7MB4 - chains A and E of the 4 polymer chains in the assembly; structure by X-ray diffraction, 1.83 A resolution.

== Chain A ==
Molecule: 3C-like proteinase
Organism: Severe acute respiratory syndrome coronavirus 2
Notes: EC 3.4.22.69
UniProt: P0DTD1 (R1AB_SARS2); residues 1-306 here correspond to UniProt positions 3264-3569 (UniProt number = residue number + 3263)
Chain sequence (306 residues; each row starts with the number of its first residue):
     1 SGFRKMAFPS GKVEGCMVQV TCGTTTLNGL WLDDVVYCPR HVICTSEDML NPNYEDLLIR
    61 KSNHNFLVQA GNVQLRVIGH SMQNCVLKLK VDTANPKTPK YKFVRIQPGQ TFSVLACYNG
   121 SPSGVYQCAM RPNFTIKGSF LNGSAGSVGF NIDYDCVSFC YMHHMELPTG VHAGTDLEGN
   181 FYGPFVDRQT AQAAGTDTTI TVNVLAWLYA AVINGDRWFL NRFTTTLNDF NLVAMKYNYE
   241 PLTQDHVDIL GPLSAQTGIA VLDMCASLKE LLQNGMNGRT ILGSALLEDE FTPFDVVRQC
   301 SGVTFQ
Unresolved in the structure: 306
Differences from the reference sequence: engineered mutation Ala145 (Cys3408 in P0DTD1)
Curated features (UniProtKB/Swiss-Prot):
  - active site: His41 (For 3CL-PRO activity)
  - site: Gln306 (Cleavage)
  - cross-link (Glycyl lysine isopeptide (Lys-Gly)): Lys5 (interchain with G-Cter in ubiquitin), Lys90 (interchain with G-Cter in ubiquitin)

== Chain E ==
Molecule: Thr-ser-ala-val-leu-gln
Organism: Severe acute respiratory syndrome coronavirus 2
UniProt: P0DTD1 (R1AB_SARS2); residues -6 to -1 here correspond to UniProt positions 3258-3263 (UniProt number = residue number + 3264)
Chain sequence (6 residues; numbered -6 to -1; the number before each row is that of its first residue; numbers below 1 keep their minus sign (Thr-6 is residue -6)):
    -6 TSAVLQ
Curated features (UniProtKB/Swiss-Prot):
  - site: Gln-1 (Cleavage)

== How chain A and chain E interact ==
Pairs across the interface (33; chain A residue first):
  His41(A) - Leu-2(E)
  His41(A) - Gln-1(E)  hydrogen bond (side chain-backbone)
  Met49(A) - Leu-2(E)  hydrophobic
  Phe140(A) - Gln-1(E)  hydrogen bond (backbone-side chain)
  Leu141(A) - Gln-1(E)
  Asn142(A) - Leu-2(E)
  Asn142(A) - Gln-1(E)
  Gly143(A) - Gln-1(E)  hydrogen bond (backbone-backbone)
  Ser144(A) - Gln-1(E)  hydrogen bond (backbone-backbone)
  Ala145(A) - Gln-1(E)  hydrogen bond (backbone-backbone)
  His163(A) - Gln-1(E)  hydrogen bond
  His164(A) - Leu-2(E)
  His164(A) - Gln-1(E)  hydrogen bond (backbone-backbone)
  Met165(A) - Val-3(E)
  Met165(A) - Gln-1(E)
  Glu166(A) - Ala-4(E)
  Glu166(A) - Val-3(E)  hydrogen bond (backbone-backbone)
  Glu166(A) - Gln-1(E)  hydrogen bond
  Pro168(A) - Thr-6(E)
  His172(A) - Gln-1(E)
  Asp187(A) - Leu-2(E)
  Arg188(A) - Ala-4(E)
  Arg188(A) - Leu-2(E)
  Gln189(A) - Ser-5(E)  hydrogen bond (backbone-side chain)
  Gln189(A) - Ala-4(E)
  Gln189(A) - Val-3(E)
  Gln189(A) - Leu-2(E)  hydrogen bond (side chain-backbone)
  Thr190(A) - Thr-6(E)
  Thr190(A) - Ser-5(E)
  Thr190(A) - Ala-4(E)  hydrogen bond (backbone-backbone)
  Ala191(A) - Thr-6(E)
  Gln192(A) - Thr-6(E)  hydrogen bond (backbone-backbone)
  Gln192(A) - Ala-4(E)
Other interface residues (no listed pair), chain A (23 interface residues in all): Leu27, Tyr54, Leu167

== Summary ==
23 residues of chain A face 6 of chain E across their interface, with 13 hydrogen bonds. Polar contacts
include His41(A)-Gln-1(E), Phe140(A)-Gln-1(E) and Gly143(A)-Gln-1(E). From UniProt: active-site residue
His41(A) on chain A.
Here chain A is 3C-like proteinase and chain E is Thr-ser-ala-val-leu-gln, both from Severe acute respiratory
syndrome coronavirus 2. Entry 7MB4 (SARS-CoV-2 Main Protease (Mpro) C145A in Complex with Cleavage Site Nsp4/5
(P6-P1)) was determined by X-ray diffraction, deposited together with 7MB5, 7MB6, 7MB7, 7MB8, 7MB9, 7T70 and 8
further entries.
